Entry 1L5Y (X-ray diffraction, 2.10 A resolution); this record covers chains A and B.

== Chain A ==
Name: C4-dicarboxylate transport transcriptional regulatory protein dctd
Organism: Sinorhizobium meliloti
Notes: fragment: receiver domain, residues 2-143
UniProt: P13632 (DCTD_RHIME); residues 2-143 here = UniProt positions 2-143
Amino-acid sequence (155 residues; each row starts with the number of its first residue):
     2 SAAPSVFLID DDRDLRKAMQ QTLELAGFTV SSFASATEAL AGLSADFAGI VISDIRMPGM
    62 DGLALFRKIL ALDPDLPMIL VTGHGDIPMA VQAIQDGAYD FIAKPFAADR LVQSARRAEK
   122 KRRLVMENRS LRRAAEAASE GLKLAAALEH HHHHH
Unresolved in the structure: 2-4, 148-156
Differences from the reference sequence: engineered mutation K121 (Glu in P13632); expression tag (144-156)
UniProt features mapped onto this chain:
  - modified residue: D55 (4-aspartylphosphate)
Ion coordination: Mg2+: D12, D55, R57 (together with beryllium trifluoride); beryllium trifluoride ion: D55 (together with Mg2+)
Small-molecule neighbours:
  - beryllium difluoride (BF2), molecule 1: S6, T30, S32
  - beryllium difluoride (BF2), molecule 2: D87, I88, P89
  - beryllium difluoride (BF2), molecule 3: F102, I103, A104, R111
  - beryllium difluoride (BF2), molecule 4: R133, A139, S140
  - beryllium tetrafluoride ion (BF4): D12, R14, R17, A35

== Chain B ==
Name: C4-dicarboxylate transport transcriptional regulatory protein dctd
Organism: Sinorhizobium meliloti
Notes: fragment: receiver domain, residues 2-143
UniProt: P13632 (DCTD_RHIME); residues 202-343 here correspond to UniProt positions 2-143 (UniProt number = residue number - 200)
Amino-acid sequence (155 residues; numbered 202 to 356; the number before each row is that of its first residue):
   202 SAAPSVFLID DDRDLRKAMQ QTLELAGFTV SSFASATEAL AGLSADFAGI VISDIRMPGM
   262 DGLALFRKIL ALDPDLPMIL VTGHGDIPMA VQAIQDGAYD FIAKPFAADR LVQSARRAEK
   322 KRRLVMENRS LRRAAEAASE GLKLAAALEH HHHHH
Unresolved in the structure: 202, 354-356
Differences from the reference sequence: engineered mutation K321 (Glu121 in P13632); expression tag (344-356)
UniProt features mapped onto this chain:
  - modified residue: D255 (4-aspartylphosphate)
Ion coordination: Mg2+: D212, D255, R257 (together with beryllium trifluoride); beryllium trifluoride ion near D255 (its only coordinating residue here)
Small-molecule neighbours:
  - beryllium trifluoride (BEF): A336, E337, S340
  - beryllium difluoride (BF2), molecule 1: D287, I288, P289
  - beryllium difluoride (BF2), molecule 2: R317, R318, K321

== How chain A and chain B interact ==
Pairs across the interface (20; chain A residue first):
  G86(A) with I288(B)
  D87(A) with I288(B)
  I88(A) with G286(B); D287(B); I288(B); A291(B), hydrophobic; F302(B), hydrophobic; A304(B), hydrophobic
  P89(A) with R311(B)
  A91(A) with I288(B), hydrophobic
  V92(A) with I295(B), hydrophobic; D301(B); F302(B)
  I95(A) with V292(B), hydrophobic; I295(B), hydrophobic
  Q96(A) with I295(B); Y300(B), hydrogen bond (side chain-backbone)
  Y100(A) with Q296(B)
  F102(A) with I288(B), hydrophobic; V292(B)
Other interface residues (no listed pair), chain A (12 interface residues in all): D101, A104

== Overview ==
The chain A/chain B interface involves 12 residues from each chain, with 1 hydrogen bond. Its one
hydrogen-bonded contact is Q96(A)-Y300(B). Ligands of chain A: 4 copies of beryllium difluoride and beryllium
tetrafluoride ion. Bound to chain B: beryllium difluoride and beryllium trifluoride.
Both chains are C4-dicarboxylate transport transcriptional regulatory protein dctd (Sinorhizobium meliloti).
Entry 1L5Y (Crystal structure of MG2+ / BEF3-bound receiver domain of sinorhizobium meliloti dctd) was
determined by X-ray diffraction (same publication as 1L5Z).
